Entry 3J0C (electron microscopy, 4.80 A resolution (low resolution: residue-level contacts below are approximate; hydrogen-bond / salt-bridge calls are withheld)); this record covers chains E and H of the 12 polymer chains in the assembly.

== Chain E (and H) ==
Name: E2 envelope glycoprotein
Organism: Venezuelan equine encephalitis virus
Notes: fragment: full length; chain H of this document is another copy of the same molecule, construct and numbering; everything in this record applies to it too
Reference sequence: P05674 (POLS_EEVV8); residues 1-423 here correspond to UniProt positions 335-757 (UniProt number = residue number + 334)
Sequence (423 residues; each row starts with the number of its first residue):
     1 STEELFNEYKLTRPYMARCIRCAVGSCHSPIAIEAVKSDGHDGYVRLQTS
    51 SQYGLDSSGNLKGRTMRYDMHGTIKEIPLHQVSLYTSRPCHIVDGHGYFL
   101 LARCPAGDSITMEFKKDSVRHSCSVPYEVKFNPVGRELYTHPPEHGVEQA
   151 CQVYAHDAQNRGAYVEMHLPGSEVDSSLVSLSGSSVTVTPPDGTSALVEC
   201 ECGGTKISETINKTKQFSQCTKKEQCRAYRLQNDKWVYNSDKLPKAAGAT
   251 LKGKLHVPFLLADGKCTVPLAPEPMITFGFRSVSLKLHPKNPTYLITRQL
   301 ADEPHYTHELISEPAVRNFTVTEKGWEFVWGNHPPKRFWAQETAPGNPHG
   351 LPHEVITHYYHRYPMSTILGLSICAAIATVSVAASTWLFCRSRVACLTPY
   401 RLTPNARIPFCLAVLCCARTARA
Disulfide bonds: C19-C123, C22-C27, C90-C104, C151-C266, C396-C417
What the authors report for this chain:
  - post-translational modification sites: N318
  - self-association interface (contacts with another copy of this molecule): R120
  - post-translational modification sites: C396, C416, C417 (citing earlier work)

== Chain E / chain H interface ==
Contacting residue pairs (15; chain E residue first):
  R18(E) with E144(H)
  I20(E) with P142(H); P143(H); E144(H)
  R21(E) with P142(H)
  A23(E) with H91(H)
  V24(E) with V93(H)
  Y85(E) with R88(H); P89(H)
  T86(E) with R88(H)
  S109(E) with H141(H)
  V119(E) with H80(H)
  R120(E) with H80(H)
  S122(E) with H91(H)
  K242(E) with E144(H)
Also at the interface, not in a pair above, chain E (17 interface residues in all): G25, S87, D108, S118, P126
Also at the interface, not in a pair above, chain H (14 interface residues in all): Y44, S83, S87, I92, T140

== Overview ==
Chain E and chain H form an interface of 17 and 14 residues respectively. The paper reports modification sites
N318(E), C396(E) and C416(E) among others; a self-association interface involving R120(E).
Chain E and chain H are both E2 envelope glycoprotein (Venezuelan equine encephalitis virus); the structure,
Models of E1, E2 and CP of Venezuelan Equine Encephalitis Virus TC-83 strain restrained by a ..., was
determined by electron microscopy, deposited together with 3J0G.
